Entry 4I67 (X-ray diffraction, 2.33 A resolution); this record covers chains A and B.

Chain A:
Molecule: Heat resistant RNA dependent ATPase
Organism: Thermus thermophilus
Notes: EC 3.6.4.13; fragment: RRM domain
UniProtKB: Q72GF3 (Q72GF3_THET2); residues 424-510 here correspond to UniProt positions 431-517 (UniProt number = residue number + 7)
Sequence (87 residues; numbered 424 to 510; the number before each row is that of its first residue):
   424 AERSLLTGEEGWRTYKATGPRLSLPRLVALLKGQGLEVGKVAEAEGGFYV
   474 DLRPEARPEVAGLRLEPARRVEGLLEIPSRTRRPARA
Unresolved in the structure: 500-510
What the authors report for this chain:
  - binding site for the 4-nt RNA strand (chain B): Thr430, Glu432, Arg444, Ala452, Leu453, Lys455, Glu460 to Ala467
  - mutagenesis - R444A (5- to 10-fold), Y472A (5- to 10-fold): decreased binding to RNA
  - mutagenesis - K439A (<5-fold), S446C, K455A, Q457C, G462C, R487A (<5-fold), R492A (<5-fold): unchanged binding to RNA
  - mutagenesis - A452C (10-fold): increased binding to RNA
  - specificity-determining residues: Thr430, Glu432
  - mutagenesis - K463A (1.0 +/- 0.17 uM): decreased binding to 32mer

Chain B:
Molecule: 4-nt RNA strand
Sequence (4 nucleotides; numbered 1 to 4; the number before each row is that of its first residue):
     1 GGGX
Modified / non-standard residues: RPC (cytidine 3',5'-bis(dihydrogen phosphate)) at position 4

Interface between chain A and chain B:
Contacting residue pairs - 20 pairs, chain A then chain B:
  Thr430(A) with G1(B), hydrogen bond to the base
  Glu432(A) with G1(B), hydrogen bond to the base
  Trp435(A) with G1(B), base contact
  Arg444(A) with RPC_4(B), base contact
  Leu447(A) with G2(B), sugar contact
  Pro448(A) with G3(B), sugar contact
  Arg449(A) with RPC_4(B), base contact
  Val451(A) with G2(B), sugar contact
  Ala452(A) with G3(B), sugar contact; RPC_4(B), base contact
  Leu453(A) with RPC_4(B), base contact
  Lys455(A) with G2(B), salt bridge to the phosphate; G3(B), base contact
  Gly456(A) with G3(B), base contact
  Val461(A) with G2(B), hydrogen bond to the base
  Gly462(A) with G1(B), base contact; G2(B), hydrogen bond to the base
  Lys463(A) with G1(B), base contact; G2(B), base contact
  Val464(A) with G2(B), hydrogen bond to the base

Summary:
Chain A and chain B form an interface of 16 and 4 residues respectively; the contacts include 5 hydrogen bonds
and 1 salt bridge. Among the polar pairs are Thr430(A)-G1(B), Glu432(A)-G1(B) and Val461(A)-G2(B). From the
paper: a binding site for the 4-nt RNA strand (chain B) at Thr430(A), Glu432(A) and Arg444(A) among others;
R444A and Y472A of chain A reduce binding to RNA; 11 substitutions were tested in all.
Here chain A is Heat resistant RNA dependent ATPase (Thermus thermophilus) and chain B is a 4-nt RNA strand.
Entry 4I67 (Crystal structure of the RRM domain of RNA helicase HERA from T. thermophilus in complex with ...)
was determined by X-ray diffraction (same publication as 4I68 and 4I69).
